PDB entry 4UUV | X-ray diffraction, 2.80 A resolution | chains J and V of the 6 polymer chains in the assembly

Chain J (and V):
Protein: Ets translocation variant 4
From: Homo sapiens
Notes: fragment: ets domain, residues 338-435; chain V of this document is another copy of the same molecule, construct and numbering; everything in this record applies to it too
Reference sequence: P43268 (ETV4_HUMAN); numbering as in UniProt (aligned over 338-435)
Sequence (100 residues; numbered 336 to 435; the number before each row is that of its first residue):
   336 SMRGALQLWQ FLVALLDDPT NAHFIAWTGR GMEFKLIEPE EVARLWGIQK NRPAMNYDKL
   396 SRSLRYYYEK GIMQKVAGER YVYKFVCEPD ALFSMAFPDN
Disordered / not traced: 336-340, 435
Sequence notes: expression tag (336-337)
UniProt features mapped onto this chain:
  - DNA-binding region: Leu-341 to Val-421 (ETS)

Chain J / chain V interface:
Cross-chain cystine bridges: Cys-422(J)/Cys-422(V)
Contacting residue pairs (32):
  Leu-341(J) / Phe-432(V)  hydrophobic
  Trp-344(J) / Leu-427(V)  hydrophobic
  Trp-344(J) / Ala-431(V)  hydrophobic
  Gln-345(J) / Ala-431(V)  hydrogen bond (side chain-backbone)
  Gln-345(J) / Phe-432(V)
  Val-348(J) / Leu-427(V)  hydrophobic
  Val-348(J) / Phe-428(V)  hydrophobic
  Ala-349(J) / Phe-432(V)  hydrophobic
  Asp-352(J) / Phe-428(V)
  Trp-362(J) / Pro-424(V)
  Gly-366(J) / Pro-424(V)
  Met-367(J) / Cys-422(V)  hydrophobic
  Met-367(J) / Glu-423(V)
  Met-367(J) / Pro-424(V)
  Met-367(J) / Leu-427(V)  hydrophobic
  Phe-420(J) / Leu-427(V)  hydrophobic
  Cys-422(J) / Met-367(V)
  Cys-422(J) / Cys-422(V)  disulfide
  Glu-423(J) / Met-367(V)
  Pro-424(J) / Trp-362(V)
  Pro-424(J) / Gly-366(V)
  Leu-427(J) / Val-348(V)  hydrophobic
  Leu-427(J) / Met-367(V)  hydrophobic
  Leu-427(J) / Phe-420(V)  hydrophobic
  Phe-428(J) / Val-348(V)  hydrophobic
  Phe-428(J) / Asp-352(V)
  Met-430(J) / Leu-427(V)  hydrophobic
  Met-430(J) / Met-430(V)  hydrophobic
  Ala-431(J) / Trp-344(V)  hydrophobic
  Ala-431(J) / Gln-345(V)
  Phe-432(J) / Gln-345(V)
  Phe-432(J) / Ala-349(V)  hydrophobic
Other interface residues (no listed pair), chain V (18 interface residues in all): Leu-341

Summary:
The chain J/chain V interface involves 18 residues from each chain; the contacts include 1 disulfide bond and
1 hydrogen bond. The hydrogen-bonded pair is Gln-345(J)/Ala-431(V). From UniProt: a DNA-binding region on
chain J.
Chain J and chain V are both Ets translocation variant 4 (Homo sapiens); the structure, Structure of the DNA
binding ETS domain of human ETV4 in complex with DNA, was determined by X-ray diffraction, deposited together
with 3ZP5, 4BNC and 4UNO.
